7OFW - chains A and C; structure by X-ray diffraction, 3.15 A resolution.

[Chain A]
Name: ABC-type transport system, periplasmic component, involved in antimicrobial peptide resistance
From: Haemophilus influenzae (strain 86-028NP)
UniProt: Q4QL73 (Q4QL73_HAEI8); residues 35-560 here = UniProt positions 35-560
Amino-acid sequence (526 residues; row label = number of the first residue in the row):
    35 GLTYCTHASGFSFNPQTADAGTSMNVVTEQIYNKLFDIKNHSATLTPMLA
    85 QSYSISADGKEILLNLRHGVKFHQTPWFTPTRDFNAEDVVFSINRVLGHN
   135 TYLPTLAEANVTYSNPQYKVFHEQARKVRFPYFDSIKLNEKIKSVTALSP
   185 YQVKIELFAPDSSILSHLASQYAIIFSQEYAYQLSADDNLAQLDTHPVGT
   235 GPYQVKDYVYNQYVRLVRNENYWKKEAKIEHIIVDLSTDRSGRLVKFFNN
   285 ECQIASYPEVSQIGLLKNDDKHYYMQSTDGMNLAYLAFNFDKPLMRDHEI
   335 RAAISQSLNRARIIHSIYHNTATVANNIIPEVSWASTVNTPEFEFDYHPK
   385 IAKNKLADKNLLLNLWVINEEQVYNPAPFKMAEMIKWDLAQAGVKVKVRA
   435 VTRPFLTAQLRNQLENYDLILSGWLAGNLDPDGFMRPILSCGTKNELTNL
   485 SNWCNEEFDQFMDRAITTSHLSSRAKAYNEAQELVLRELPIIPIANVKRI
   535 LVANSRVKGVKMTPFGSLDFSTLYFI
Not modelled in the structure: 137-162, 443-449
Sequence notes: conflict Lys-153 (Arg in Q4QL73), Leu-448 (Ser in Q4QL73)
Disulfides: Cys-39/Cys-286, Cys-475/Cys-488
Metal / ion sites: heme Fe near His-306 (its only coordinating residue here)
Residues lining bound ligands: heme (HEM): Lys-305, His-306, Ser-539, Arg-540
Reported in the primary citation:
  - heme coordination: His-306
  - binding site for heme: His-306
  - mutagenesis - Q85S/R101S, R101S: decreased binding to RNA

[Chain C]
Molecule: 18-nt RNA strand
From: Escherichia coli
Sequence (18 nucleotides; numbered 2 to 19; the number before each row is that of its first residue):
     2 CCCCCCCCCGGGGGGGGG

[How chain A and chain C interact]
Contacting residue pairs (10; chain A residue first):
  Gln-85(A) / C8(C)  hydrogen bond to the sugar
  Gln-85(A) / C9(C)  sugar contact
  Arg-101(A) / C9(C)  hydrogen bond to the phosphate
  Arg-101(A) / C10(C)  salt bridge to the phosphate
  Trp-257(A) / C10(C)  hydrogen bond to the sugar
  Lys-258(A) / C10(C)  phosphate contact
  Lys-258(A) / G11(C)  phosphate contact
  Lys-259(A) / C10(C)  phosphate contact
  Lys-259(A) / G11(C)  hydrogen bond to the phosphate
  Lys-259(A) / G12(C)  salt bridge to the phosphate

[Summary]
Chain A and chain C each contribute 5 residues to their interface, with 4 hydrogen bonds and 2 salt bridges.
Polar pairs include Gln-85(A)/C8(C), Trp-257(A)/C10(C) and Arg-101(A)/C9(C). Chain A binds heme. The paper
reports a binding site for heme at His-306(A); Q85S/R101S and R101S of chain A reduce binding to RNA.
Chain A is ABC-type transport system, periplasmic component, involved in antimicrobial peptide resistance
(Haemophilus influenzae (strain 86-028NP)) and chain C is an 18-nt RNA strand (Escherichia coli); the
structure, Nontypeable Haemophillus influenzae SapA in complex with heme, was determined by X-ray diffraction,
deposited together with 7OFZ and 7OG0.
